PDB entry 3MME | X-ray diffraction, 3.97 A resolution | chains H and L

# Chain H
Protein: PG16 heavy chain fab
Organism: Homo sapiens
Notes: antibody fragment or engineered binder
Amino-acid sequence (238 residues; numbered 1 to 214 plus 24 insertion-coded residues; the number before each row is that of its first residue; a row labelled like 82A-82C holds insertion residues (82A, then the next letters in order)):
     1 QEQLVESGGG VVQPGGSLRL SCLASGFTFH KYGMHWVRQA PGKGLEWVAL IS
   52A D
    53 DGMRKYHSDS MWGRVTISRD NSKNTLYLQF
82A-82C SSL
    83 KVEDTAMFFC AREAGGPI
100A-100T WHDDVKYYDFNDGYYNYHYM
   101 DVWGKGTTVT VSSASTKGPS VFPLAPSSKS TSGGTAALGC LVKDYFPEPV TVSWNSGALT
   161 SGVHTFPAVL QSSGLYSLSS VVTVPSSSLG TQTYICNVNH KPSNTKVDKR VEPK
Disordered / not traced: 131-132, 214
Cystine bridges: Cys22-Cys92, Cys140-Cys196

# Chain L
Protein: PG16 light chain fab
Organism: Homo sapiens
Notes: antibody fragment or engineered binder
Amino-acid sequence (216 residues; each row starts with the number of its first residue; a row labelled like 27A-27C holds insertion residues (27A, then the next letters in order)):
     1 QSALTQPASV SGSPGQTITI SCNGTSS
27A-27C DVG
    28 GFDSVSWYQQ SPGKAPKVMV FDVSHRPSGI SNRFSGSKSG NTASLTISGL HIEDEGDYFC
    88 SSLTDRSH
   95A R
    96 IFGGGTKVTV LGQPKAAPSV TLFPPSSEEL QANKATLVCL ISDFYPGAVT VAWKADSSPV
   156 KAGVETTTPS KQSNNKYAAS SYLSLTPEQW KSHKSYSCQV THEGSTVEKT VAPTECS
Disordered / not traced: 1-2, 210-212
Cystine bridges: Cys22-Cys87, Cys134-Cys193
Covalent attachments: N-acetylglucosamine (NAG) linked to Asn23

# Chain H / chain L interface
Pairs across the interface (63; chain H residue first):
  His35(H) with Arg95A(L)
  Gln39(H) with Gln37(L), hydrogen bond
  Gly42(H) with Thr163(L)
  Gly44(H) with Phe86(L)
  Leu45(H) with Pro43(L), hydrophobic; Phe86(L); Phe97(L)
  Trp47(H) with His95(L); Arg95A(L); Phe97(L)
  Leu50(H) with Arg95A(L)
  Tyr58(H) with Ser94(L)
  His59(H) with His95(L), hydrogen bond (backbone-side chain)
  Asp61(H) with Arg93(L), salt bridge; His95(L), salt bridge
  Phe91(H) with Gln37(L); Ala42(L), hydrophobic
  Glu95(H) with Arg95A(L), salt bridge
  Tyr100Q(H) with Asp49(L)
  His100R(H) with Ser31(L), hydrogen bond; Ser33(L), hydrogen bond (backbone-side chain); Leu90(L); Arg95A(L)
  Tyr100S(H) with Ser33(L); Tyr35(L); Val45(L), hydrophobic; Phe48(L), hydrophobic
  Met100T(H) with Tyr35(L), hydrogen bond (backbone-side chain); Val45(L)
  Asp101(H) with Val45(L)
  Trp103(H) with Tyr35(L), hydrophobic; Pro43(L)
  Phe122(H) with Ser121(L); Glu123(L); Glu124(L)
  Pro123(H) with Ser121(L); Glu123(L)
  Leu124(H) with Phe118(L); Val133(L), hydrophobic
  Ala125(H) with Phe118(L)
  Lys129(H) with Lys204(L)
  Ala137(H) with Thr116(L); Phe118(L)
  Leu138(H) with Phe118(L), hydrophobic
  Leu141(H) with Thr131(L); Val133(L), hydrophobic; Tyr177(L), hydrophobic
  Lys143(H) with Glu124(L), salt bridge; Thr131(L)
  Asp144(H) with Lys129(L), salt bridge
  His164(H) with Gln167(L), hydrogen bond
  Phe166(H) with Leu135(L), hydrophobic; Ile136(L); Ala173(L), hydrophobic; Ala174(L); Ser175(L)
  Pro167(H) with Thr162(L)
  Val169(H) with Tyr177(L), hydrophobic
  Gln171(H) with Ser179(L)
  Leu178(H) with Tyr177(L)
  Ser179(H) with Tyr177(L), hydrogen bond
  Val181(H) with Leu135(L), hydrophobic
  Lys209(H) with Glu123(L), salt bridge
Other interface residues (no listed pair), chain H (42 interface residues in all): Val37, Glu46, Lys105, Gly139, Ser177
Other interface residues (no listed pair), chain L (41 interface residues in all): Lys44, Gly99, Ser137, Asp138, Glu160, Ser165

# Summary
42 residues of chain H face 41 of chain L across their interface; the contacts include 7 hydrogen bonds and 6
salt bridges. Among the polar pairs are Asp61(H)-Arg93(L), Asp61(H)-His95(L) and Glu95(H)-Arg95A(L).
N-acetylglucosamine is covalently linked to Asn23(L).
Here chain H is PG16 heavy chain fab and chain L is PG16 light chain fab, both from Homo sapiens. Entry 3MME
(Structure and functional dissection of PG16, an antibody with broad and potent neutralization of HIV-1) was
determined by X-ray diffraction (same publication as 3LRS).
